PDB entry 3Q30 | X-ray diffraction, 2.00 A resolution | chain A

[Chain A]
Protein: Squalene synthase
Source organism: Homo sapiens
Notes: EC 2.5.1.21
UniProt: P37268 (FDFT_HUMAN); numbering as in UniProt (aligned over 31-370)
Chain sequence (340 residues; numbered 31 to 370; the number before each row is that of its first residue):
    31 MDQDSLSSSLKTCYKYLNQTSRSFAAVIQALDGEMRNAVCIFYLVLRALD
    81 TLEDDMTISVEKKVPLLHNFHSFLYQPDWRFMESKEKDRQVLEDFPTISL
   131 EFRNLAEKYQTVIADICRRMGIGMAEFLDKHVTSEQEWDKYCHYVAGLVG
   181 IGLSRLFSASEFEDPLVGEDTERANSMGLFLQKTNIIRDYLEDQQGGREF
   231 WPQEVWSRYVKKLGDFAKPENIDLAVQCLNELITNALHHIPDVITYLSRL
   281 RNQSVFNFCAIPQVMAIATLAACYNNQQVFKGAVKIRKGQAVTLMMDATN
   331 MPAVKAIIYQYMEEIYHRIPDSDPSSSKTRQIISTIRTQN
Unresolved in the structure: 31-35, 52-54, 369-370
Curated features (UniProtKB/Swiss-Prot):
  - binding site (NADP(+)): Arg52, Arg77, Arg218, Lys315, Arg317
  - binding site (Mg(2+)): Asp80, Glu83, Asp84
  - natural variant: Lys45 (K45R: Influences plasma cholesterol levels)
Metal / ion sites: Mg2+ site 1: Asp80, Glu83, Asp84 (together with D61); Mg2+ site 2: Asp80, Asp84 (together with D61)
Ligand contacts: D61 ((2R,3R)-2-(carboxymethoxy)-4-{[5-(naphthalen-2-yl)pentyl]amino}-3-{[5-(naphthalen-2-yl)pentyl]oxy}-4-oxobutanoic acid): Ile58, Val69, Phe72, Tyr73, Leu76, Arg77, Asp80, Glu83, Asp84, Met150, Met154, Tyr171, Val175, Ala176, Val179, Gly180, Leu183, Met207, Gly208, Leu211, Gln212, Asn215, Phe288, Cys289, Pro292

[In short]
Ligands of chain A: compound D61. Asp80, Glu83 and Asp84 coordinate Mg2+ site 1. The Mg2+ site 2 is built by
Asp80 and Asp84. UniProt lists 5 NADP+-binding residues and 3 Mg2+-binding residues.
Chain A is Squalene synthase (Homo sapiens); the structure, Human Squalene synthase in complex with
(2R,3R)-2-Carboxymethoxy-3-[5-(2-naphthalenyl)pentyl]aminocarbonyl-3-[5-(2-naphthalenyl)pentyloxy]propionic
acid, was determined by X-ray diffraction together with 3ASX and 3Q2Z from the same study.
